Entry 8WL6 (electron microscopy, 3.16 A resolution); this record covers chain A.

# Chain A
Name: 1,3-beta-glucan synthase component FKS1
From: Saccharomyces cerevisiae
Notes: EC 2.4.1.34
UniProtKB: P38631 (FKS1_YEAST); numbering as in UniProt (aligned over 1-1876)
Chain sequence (1876 residues; numbered 1 to 1876; the number before each row is that of its first residue):
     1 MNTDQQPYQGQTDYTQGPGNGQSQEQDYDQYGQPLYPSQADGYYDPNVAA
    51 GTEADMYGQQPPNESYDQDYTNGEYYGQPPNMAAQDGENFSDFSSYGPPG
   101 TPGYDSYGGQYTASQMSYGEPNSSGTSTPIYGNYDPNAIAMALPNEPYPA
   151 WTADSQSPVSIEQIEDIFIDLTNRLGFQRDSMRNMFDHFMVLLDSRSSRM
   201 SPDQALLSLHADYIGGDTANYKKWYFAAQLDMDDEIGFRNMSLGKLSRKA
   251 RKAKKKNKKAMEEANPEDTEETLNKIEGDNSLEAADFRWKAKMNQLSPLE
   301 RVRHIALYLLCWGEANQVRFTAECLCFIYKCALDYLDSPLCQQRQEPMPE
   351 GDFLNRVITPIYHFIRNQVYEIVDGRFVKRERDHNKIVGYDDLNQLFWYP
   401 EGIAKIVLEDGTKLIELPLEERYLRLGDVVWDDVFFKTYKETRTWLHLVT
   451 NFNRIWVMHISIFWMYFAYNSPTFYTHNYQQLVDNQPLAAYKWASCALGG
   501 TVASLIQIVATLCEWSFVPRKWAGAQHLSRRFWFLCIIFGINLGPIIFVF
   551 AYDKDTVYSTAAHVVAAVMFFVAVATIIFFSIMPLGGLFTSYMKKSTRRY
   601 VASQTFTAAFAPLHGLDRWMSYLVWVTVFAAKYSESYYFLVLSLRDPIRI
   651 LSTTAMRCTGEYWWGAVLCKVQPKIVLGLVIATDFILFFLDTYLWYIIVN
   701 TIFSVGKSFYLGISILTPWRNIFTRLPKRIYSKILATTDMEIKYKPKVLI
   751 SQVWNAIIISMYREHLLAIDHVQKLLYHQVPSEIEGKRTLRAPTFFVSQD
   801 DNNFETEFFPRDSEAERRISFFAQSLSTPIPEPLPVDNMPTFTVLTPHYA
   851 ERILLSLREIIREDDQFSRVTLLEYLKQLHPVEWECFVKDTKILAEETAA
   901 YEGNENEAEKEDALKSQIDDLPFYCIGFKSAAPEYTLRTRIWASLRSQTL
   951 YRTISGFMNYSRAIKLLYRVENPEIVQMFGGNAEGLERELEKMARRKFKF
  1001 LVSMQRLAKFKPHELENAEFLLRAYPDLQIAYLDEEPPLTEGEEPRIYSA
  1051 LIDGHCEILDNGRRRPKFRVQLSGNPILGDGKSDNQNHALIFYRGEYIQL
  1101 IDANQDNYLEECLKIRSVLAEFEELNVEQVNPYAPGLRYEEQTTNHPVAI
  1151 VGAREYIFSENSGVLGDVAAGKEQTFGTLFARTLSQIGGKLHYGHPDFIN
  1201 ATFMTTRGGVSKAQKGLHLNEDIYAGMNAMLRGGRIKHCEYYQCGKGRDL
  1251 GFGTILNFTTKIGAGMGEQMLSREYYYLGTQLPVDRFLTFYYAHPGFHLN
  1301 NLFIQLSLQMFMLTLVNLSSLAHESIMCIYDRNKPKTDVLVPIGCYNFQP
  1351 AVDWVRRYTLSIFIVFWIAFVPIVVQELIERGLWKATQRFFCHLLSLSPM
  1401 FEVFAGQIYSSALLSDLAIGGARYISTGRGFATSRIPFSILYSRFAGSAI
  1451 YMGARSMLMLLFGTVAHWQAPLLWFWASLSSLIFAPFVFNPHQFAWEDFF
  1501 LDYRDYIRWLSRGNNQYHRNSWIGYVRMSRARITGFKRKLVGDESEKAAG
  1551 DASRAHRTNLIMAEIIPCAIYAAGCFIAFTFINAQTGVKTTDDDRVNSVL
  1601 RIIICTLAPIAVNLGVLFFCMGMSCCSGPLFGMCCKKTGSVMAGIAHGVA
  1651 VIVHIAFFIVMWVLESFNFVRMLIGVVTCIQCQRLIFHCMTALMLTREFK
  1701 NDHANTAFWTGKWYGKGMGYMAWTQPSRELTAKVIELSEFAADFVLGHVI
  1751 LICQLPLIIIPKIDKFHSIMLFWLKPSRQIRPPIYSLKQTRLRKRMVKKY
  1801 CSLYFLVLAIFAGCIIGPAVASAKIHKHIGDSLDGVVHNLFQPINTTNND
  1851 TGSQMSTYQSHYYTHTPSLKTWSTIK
Disordered / not traced: 1-145, 252-271, 818, 896-930, 1156-1189, 1248-1262, 1391-1435, 1519-1554, 1697-1721, 1846-1876
Disulfides: C1328-C1345
Swiss-Prot annotation at these positions:
  - modified residue (Phosphothreonine): T269, T272
  - cross-link (Glycyl lysine isopeptide (Lys-Gly)): K259 (interchain with G-Cter in ubiquitin), K275 (interchain with G-Cter in ubiquitin), K386 (interchain with G-Cter in ubiquitin), K910 (interchain with G-Cter in ubiquitin), K915 (interchain with G-Cter in ubiquitin), K1539 (interchain with G-Cter in ubiquitin), K1547 (interchain with G-Cter in ubiquitin)
  - mutagenesis: E146 (E146V: In 1132; temperature-sensitive mutant; no gross alteration in beta-glucan content of cells; when associated with N-329; N-335 and DEL-GSC2), V302 (V302N: In 1082; temperature-sensitive mutant; no gross alteration in beta-glucan content of cells; when associated with DEL-GSC2), Y329 (Y329N: In 1132; temperature-sensitive mutant; no gross alteration in beta-glucan content of cells; when associated with V-146; N-335 and DEL-GSC2), Y335 (Y335N: In 1132; temperature-sensitive mutant; no gross alteration in beta-glucan content of cells; when associated with V-146; N-329 and DEL-GSC2), N470 (N470K: In ACR79-5; selectively resistant to antibiotic arborcandin C), T605 (T605I: In 1093; temperature-sensitive mutant; higher beta-glucan content of cells; when associated with T-761 and DEL-GSC2), L642 (L642S: In ACR1A3; selectively resistant to antibiotic arborcandin C), I713 (I713L: In 1163; temperature-sensitive mutant; no gross alteration in beta-glucan content of cells; when associated with V-722 and DEL-GSC2), I722 (I722V: In 1163; temperature-sensitive mutant; no gross alteration in beta-glucan content of cells; when associated with L-713 and DEL-GSC2), M761 (M761T: In 1093; temperature-sensitive mutant; higher beta-glucan content of cells; when associated with I-605 and DEL-GSC2), A823 (A823V: In 1104; temperature-sensitive mutant; lower beta-glucan content of cells; when associated with E-920 and DEL-GSC2), T828 (T828A: In 1014; temperature-sensitive mutant; no gross alteration in beta-glucan content of cells; partially K1 killer toxin-sensitive; when associated with DEL-GSC2), 16 further mutagenesis entries in UniProt
Reported in the primary citation:
  - catalytic residues: E851, K1082, D1102, N1104, K1246 (proposed by the authors, not directly observed)
  - mutagenesis - E851A, K1082A, N1104A: decreased growth
  - mutagenesis - R1094A, R1094A/E1096A: decreased growth in response to FK506-containing plates

# In short
From UniProt: 28 mutagenesis sites. The paper reports catalytic residues E851, K1082 and D1102 among others;
E851A, K1082A and N1104A reduce growth; 5 substitutions were tested in all.
Chain A is 1,3-beta-glucan synthase component FKS1 (Saccharomyces cerevisiae); the structure, Structure of
1,3-beta-glucan synthase component FKS1, was determined by electron microscopy (same publication as 8WLA).
